PDB entry 8ZI2 | electron microscopy, 2.99 A resolution | chains F and g of the 8 polymer chains in the assembly

[Chain F]
Protein: ATP synthase subunit beta
Source organism: Acinetobacter baumannii AB5075
Notes: EC 7.1.2.2
Reference sequence: V5VHQ6 (V5VHQ6_ACIBA); numbering as in UniProt (aligned over 1-464)
Sequence (464 residues; each row starts with the number of its first residue):
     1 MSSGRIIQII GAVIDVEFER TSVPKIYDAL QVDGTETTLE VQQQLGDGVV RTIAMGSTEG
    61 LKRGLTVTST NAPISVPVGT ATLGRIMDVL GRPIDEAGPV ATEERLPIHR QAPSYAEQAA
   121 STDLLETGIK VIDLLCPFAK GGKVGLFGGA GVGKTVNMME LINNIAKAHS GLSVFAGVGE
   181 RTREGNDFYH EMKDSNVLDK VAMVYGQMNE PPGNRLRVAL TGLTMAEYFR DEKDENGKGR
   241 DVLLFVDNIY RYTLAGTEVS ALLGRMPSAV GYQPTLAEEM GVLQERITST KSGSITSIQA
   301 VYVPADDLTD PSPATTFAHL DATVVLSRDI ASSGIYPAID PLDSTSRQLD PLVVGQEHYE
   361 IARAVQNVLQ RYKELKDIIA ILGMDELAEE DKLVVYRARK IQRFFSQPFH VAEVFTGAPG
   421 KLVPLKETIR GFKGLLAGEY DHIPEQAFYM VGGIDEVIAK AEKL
Not modelled in the structure: 1

[Chain g]
Protein: ATP synthase gamma chain
Source organism: Acinetobacter baumannii AB5075
Reference sequence: A3M143 (ATPG_ACIBT); residue numbers follow UniProt; this construct covers 1-289
Sequence (289 residues; each row starts with the number of its first residue):
     1 MANLKEIRAK VASIKSTQKI TRAMQMVAAS KMRRAQERMA QGRPYADNMR RVIAHLVQAN
    61 PEYKHRYMVD RPVKRVGYII VSSDRGLAGG LNINLFKKVV QHVKAQQEQS IEVQFALIGQ
   121 KAVSFFKNYG GKVLGATTQI GDAPSLEQLT GSVQVMLDAF DKGELDRIYL VSNGFVNAMT
   181 QKPKVEQLVP LAPAEEGDDL NRTYGWDYIY EPEAEELLNG LLVRYIESMV YQGVIENVAC
   241 EQSARMVAMK AATDNAGQLI KDLQLIYNKL RQAAITQEIS EIVGGAAAV
Not modelled in the structure: 1

[Interface between chain F and chain g]
Contacting residue pairs (13; chain F residue first):
  Pro267(F) with Ile279(g), hydrophobic
  Ala269(F) with Thr276(g), hydrogen bond (backbone-side chain)
  Val270(F) with Gln272(g); Ile275(g), hydrophobic; Thr276(g)
  Gly271(F) with Ile279(g)
  Asp307(F) with Asn268(g), hydrogen bond; Arg271(g), salt bridge; Gln272(g)
  Thr309(F) with Gln272(g)
  Asp310(F) with Arg271(g), salt bridge
  Asp377(F) with Arg22(g), salt bridge
  Leu382(F) with Ser30(g)
Also at the interface, not in a pair above, chain F (11 interface residues in all): Ala305, Pro311
Also at the interface, not in a pair above, chain g (9 interface residues in all): Val283

[In short]
The interface between chain F and chain g involves 11 residues on one side and 9 on the other, with 2 hydrogen
bonds and 3 salt bridges. Polar pairs include Asp307(F)-Arg271(g), Asp310(F)-Arg271(g) and Asp377(F)-Arg22(g).
Here chain F is ATP synthase subunit beta and chain g is ATP synthase gamma chain, both from Acinetobacter
baumannii AB5075. Entry 8ZI2 (Cryo-EM reveals transition states of the Acinetobacter baumannii F1-ATPase
rotary subunits gamma and epsilon and novel ...) was determined by electron microscopy (same publication as
8ZI0, 8ZI1 and 8ZI3).
